PDB entry 6T8G | electron microscopy, 4.34 A resolution (low resolution: residue-level contacts below are approximate; hydrogen-bond / salt-bridge calls are withheld) | chains A and B of the 8 polymer chains in the assembly

# Chain A (and B)
Name: DNA translocase FtsK
Source organism: Pseudomonas aeruginosa PAO1
Notes: fragment: Motor domain, residues 247-728; chain B of this document is another copy of the same molecule, construct and numbering; everything in this record applies to it too
UniProtKB: Q9I0M3 (FTSK_PSEAE); numbering as in UniProt (aligned over 247-728)
Amino-acid sequence (491 residues; numbered 246 to 736; the number before each row is that of its first residue):
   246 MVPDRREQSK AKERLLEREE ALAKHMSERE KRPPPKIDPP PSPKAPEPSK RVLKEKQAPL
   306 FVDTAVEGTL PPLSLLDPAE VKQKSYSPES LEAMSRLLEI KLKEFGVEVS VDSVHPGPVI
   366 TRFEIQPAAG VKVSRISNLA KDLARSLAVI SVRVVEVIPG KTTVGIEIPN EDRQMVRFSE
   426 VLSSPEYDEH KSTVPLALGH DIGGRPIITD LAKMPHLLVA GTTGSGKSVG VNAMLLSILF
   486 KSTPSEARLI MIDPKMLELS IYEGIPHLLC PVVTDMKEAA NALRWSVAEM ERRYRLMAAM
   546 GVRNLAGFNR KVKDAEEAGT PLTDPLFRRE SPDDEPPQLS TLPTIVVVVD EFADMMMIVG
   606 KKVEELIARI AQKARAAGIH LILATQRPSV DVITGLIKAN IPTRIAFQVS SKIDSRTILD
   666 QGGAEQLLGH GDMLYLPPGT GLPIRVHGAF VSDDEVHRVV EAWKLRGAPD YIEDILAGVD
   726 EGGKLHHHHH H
Disordered / not traced: 246-314, 571-580, 722-736 (chain B: 246-314, 571-586, 721-736)
Construct notes: initiating methionine (246); expression tag (729-736)
Residues lining bound ligands: ADP (adenosine-5'-diphosphate): Met420, Thr467, Thr468, Gly469, Ser470, Gly471, Lys472, Ser473, Val474, Lys500, Glu503, Gln631, His675, Gly676, Gly693, Ala694, Phe695
Swiss-Prot annotation at these positions:
  - binding site (ATP): Gly469 to Val474, His675, Gly693, Ala694

# Interface between chain A and chain B
Residue-residue contacts (30):
  Gln371(A) with Arg390(B)
  Pro372(A) with Arg390(B)
  Gly375(A) with Glu349(B); Phe350(B)
  Val376(A) with Arg390(B)
  Lys377(A) with Phe350(B); Asp387(B)
  Val378(A) with Asp387(B); Arg390(B)
  Thr407(A) with Arg390(B); Ala393(B)
  Ala543(A) with Met501(B)
  Val547(A) with Leu502(B)
  Arg548(A) with Leu502(B); Glu503(B); Leu504(B); Ile506(B)
  Gln617(A) with Lys500(B); Asp599(B); Gln631(B)
  Lys618(A) with Pro499(B); Lys500(B); Asp599(B)
  Gly640(A) with Arg632(B)
  Leu641(A) with Arg632(B)
  Lys643(A) with Ser655(B); Lys657(B)
  Ala644(A) with Arg632(B)
  Asn645(A) with Gln631(B)
  Pro647(A) with Thr468(B)
Also at the interface, not in a pair above, chain A (29 interface residues in all): Ala373, Ala374, Glu401, Gly405, Val409, Tyr539, Met542, Arg620, Ala621, Asp665, Thr685
Also at the interface, not in a pair above, chain B (23 interface residues in all): Lys386, Ser391, Glu596, Gln653, Ser656

# Overview
29 residues of chain A and 23 residues of chain B are in contact. Chain A binds ADP. UniProt lists 9
ATP-binding residues on chain A.
Chain A and chain B are both DNA translocase FtsK (Pseudomonas aeruginosa PAO1); the structure, Stalled FtsK
motor domain bound to dsDNA, was determined by electron microscopy together with 6T8B and 6T8O from the same
study.
